4V5I - chains AK and AV of the 27 polymer chains in the assembly; structure by X-ray diffraction, 5.46 A resolution (low resolution: residue-level contacts below are approximate; hydrogen-bond / salt-bridge calls are withheld).

# Chain AK
Protein: Putative receptor binding protein
Source organism: Lactococcus phage P2
Reference sequence: Q1RNF7 (Q1RNF7_9CAUD); residue numbers follow UniProt; this construct covers 2-264
Sequence (263 residues; numbered 2 to 264; the number before each row is that of its first residue):
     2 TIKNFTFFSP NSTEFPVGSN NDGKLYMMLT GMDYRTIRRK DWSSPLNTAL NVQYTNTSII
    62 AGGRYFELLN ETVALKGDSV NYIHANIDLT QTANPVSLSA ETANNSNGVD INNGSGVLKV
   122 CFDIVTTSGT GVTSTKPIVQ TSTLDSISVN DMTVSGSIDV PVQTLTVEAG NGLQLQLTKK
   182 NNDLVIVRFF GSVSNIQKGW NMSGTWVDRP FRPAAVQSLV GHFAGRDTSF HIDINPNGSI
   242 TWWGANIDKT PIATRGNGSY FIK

# Chain AV
Protein: ORF15
Source organism: Lactococcus phage P2
Sequence (298 residues; row label = number of the first residue in the row):
     1 MVRQYKIHTN LDGTDDKVWD VTNGKVRFYQ PSNLGLQSTN NIWQSNGIGV MGTRSITQPQ
    61 IEFKLETFGE SLEENYQLMK DFVNDILSKK FVTLEYQTEI FQVYADLALA DVTKTEGYGK
   121 NGTFSEKITF DIITKWYTYE NLTFDKIQNG KVIAGMSKIY GGTAPGNYKY IKGTSYTYYG
   181 ESDIDRLSRW DIKEEIFSFM GILYPKLPKT PAGVRFLDDI GNEYTAIVFK TEQVQDYILI
   241 NTDVNDETYQ GWKGTTALNL FPVMDFERYR TRIIEKGQME LINLSKAEFK IKRKADFV
Metal / ion sites: Ca2+ near Asn-10 (its only coordinating residue here)

# Chain AK / chain AV interface
Pairs across the interface (59; chain AK residue first):
  Phe-6(AK) with Tyr-160(AV)
  Thr-7(AK) with Tyr-160(AV)
  Phe-8(AK) with Tyr-160(AV)
  Phe-9(AK) with Tyr-160(AV); Gly-162(AV); Ala-164(AV); Pro-165(AV); Gly-166(AV)
  Ser-10(AK) with Tyr-160(AV); Gly-161(AV)
  Ser-13(AK) with Ile-159(AV); Gly-161(AV); Gly-162(AV)
  Phe-16(AK) with Ile-159(AV)
  Pro-17(AK) with Ile-159(AV); Tyr-179(AV)
  Val-18(AK) with Lys-158(AV); Tyr-178(AV); Tyr-179(AV)
  Gly-19(AK) with Tyr-178(AV); Tyr-179(AV); Gly-180(AV)
  Ser-20(AK) with Tyr-178(AV); Gly-180(AV); Glu-181(AV)
  Asn-21(AK) with Glu-181(AV); Ser-182(AV); Arg-186(AV)
  Asn-22(AK) with Ser-182(AV)
  Asp-23(AK) with Lys-158(AV); Tyr-178(AV)
  Tyr-27(AK) with Lys-158(AV); Tyr-176(AV); Tyr-178(AV)
  Arg-65(AK) with Glu-181(AV)
  Asn-87(AK) with Ile-220(AV)
  Asp-89(AK) with Arg-189(AV); Gln-278(AV)
  Leu-90(AK) with Glu-181(AV)
  Thr-91(AK) with Ile-147(AV); Arg-189(AV)
  Gln-92(AK) with Arg-189(AV); Asp-191(AV)
  Ser-100(AK) with Ile-220(AV)
  Glu-102(AK) with Ile-220(AV); Asn-222(AV)
  Asn-106(AK) with Asn-222(AV)
  Ile-112(AK) with Arg-186(AV)
  Asn-113(AK) with Arg-186(AV)
  Asn-114(AK) with Arg-186(AV)
  Gly-115(AK) with Arg-186(AV)
  Ser-116(AK) with Arg-186(AV); Leu-187(AV)
  Gly-117(AK) with Glu-280(AV)
  Val-118(AK) with Gly-221(AV); Gln-278(AV)
  Lys-120(AK) with Ile-220(AV); Gly-221(AV); Asn-222(AV)
Other interface residues (no listed pair), chain AK (35 interface residues in all): Pro-11, Lys-25, Asn-108
Other interface residues (no listed pair), chain AV (28 interface residues in all): Val-152, Thr-163, Asp-183, Ser-188

# In short
Chain AK and chain AV form an interface of 35 and 28 residues respectively.
Here chain AK is Putative receptor binding protein and chain AV is ORF15, both from Lactococcus phage P2.
Entry 4V5I (Structure of the Phage P2 Baseplate in its Activated Conformation with Ca) was determined by X-ray
diffraction, deposited together with 2WZP and 2X53.
